8WFS - chains C and X of the 7 polymer chains in the assembly; structure by electron microscopy, 3.36 A resolution.

# Chain C
Protein: Platelet glycoprotein Ib beta chain
Source organism: Homo sapiens
UniProtKB: P13224 (GP1BB_HUMAN); residues 1-181 here correspond to UniProt positions 26-206 (UniProt number = residue number + 25)
Amino-acid sequence (192 residues; row label = number of the first residue in the row):
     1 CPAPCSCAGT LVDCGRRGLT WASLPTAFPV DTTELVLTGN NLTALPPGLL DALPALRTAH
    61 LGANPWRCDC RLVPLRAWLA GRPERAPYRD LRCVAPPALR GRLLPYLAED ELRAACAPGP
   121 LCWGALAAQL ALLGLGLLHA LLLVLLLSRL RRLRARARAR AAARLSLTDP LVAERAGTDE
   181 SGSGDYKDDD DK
Not modelled in the structure: 118-192
Cystine bridges: Cys-1/Cys-7, Cys-5/Cys-14, Cys-68/Cys-93, Cys-70/Cys-116
Glycans and other covalent adducts: N-acetylglucosamine (NAG) linked to Asn-41
Differences from the reference sequence: engineered mutation Ser-148 (Cys173 in P13224); expression tag (182-192)

# Chain X
Protein: Platelet glycoprotein IX
Source organism: Homo sapiens
UniProtKB: P14770 (GPIX_HUMAN); residues 1-161 here correspond to UniProt positions 17-177 (UniProt number = residue number + 16)
Amino-acid sequence (191 residues; numbered 1 to 191; the number before each row is that of its first residue):
     1 TKDCPSPCTC RALETMGLWV DCRGHGLTAL PALPARTRHL LLANNSLQSV PPGAFDHLPQ
    61 LQTLDVTQNP WHCDCSLTYL RLWLEDRTPE ALLQVRCASP SLAAHGPLGR LTGYQLGSCG
   121 WQLQASWVRP GVLWDVALVA VAALGLALLA GLLSATTEAL DSAWSHPQFE KGGGSGGGSG
   181 GSAWSHPQFE K
Not modelled in the structure: 147-191
Cystine bridges: Cys-4/Cys-10, Cys-8/Cys-22, Cys-73/Cys-97, Cys-75/Cys-119
Glycans and other covalent adducts: N-acetylglucosamine (NAG) linked to Asn-44
Differences from the reference sequence: engineered mutation Ser-154 (Cys170 in P14770); expression tag (162-191)

# How chain C and chain X interact
Contacting residue pairs (15; chain C residue first):
  Ser-6(C) with Glu-14(X), hydrogen bond
  Cys-7(C) with Arg-11(X), hydrogen bond (backbone-side chain)
  Ala-8(C) with Arg-11(X); Leu-13(X), hydrophobic; Trp-19(X), hydrophobic
  Gly-9(C) with Trp-19(X)
  Leu-11(C) with Met-16(X), hydrophobic; His-39(X)
  Asp-13(C) with Leu-13(X); Glu-14(X); Thr-15(X), hydrogen bond; Met-16(X)
  Arg-17(C) with Glu-14(X), salt bridge
  Glu-34(C) with Met-16(X)
  Arg-57(C) with Glu-90(X), salt bridge
Also at the interface, not in a pair above, chain C (13 interface residues in all): Gly-15, Arg-16, Val-36, Thr-38
Also at the interface, not in a pair above, chain X (9 interface residues in all): Gln-62

# In short
13 residues of chain C face 9 of chain X across their interface, with 3 hydrogen bonds and 2 salt bridges.
Polar pairs include Arg-17(C)/Glu-14(X), Arg-57(C)/Glu-90(X) and Ser-6(C)/Glu-14(X). N-acetylglucosamine is
covalently linked to Asn-41(C). Covalently linked N-acetylglucosamine: at Asn-44(X).
Chain C is Platelet glycoprotein Ib beta chain and chain X is Platelet glycoprotein IX, both from Homo
sapiens; the structure, Cryo-EM structure of GPIb-IX Complex, was determined by electron microscopy.
